Entry 2VDL (X-ray diffraction, 2.75 A resolution); this record covers chains A and H of the 4 polymer chains in the assembly.

# Chain A
Name: Integrin alpha-iib
Organism: Homo sapiens
Notes: fragment: headpiece, residues 32-483
Reference sequence: P08514 (ITA2B_HUMAN); residues 1-452 here correspond to UniProt positions 32-483 (UniProt number = residue number + 31)
Chain sequence (452 residues; row label = number of the first residue in the row):
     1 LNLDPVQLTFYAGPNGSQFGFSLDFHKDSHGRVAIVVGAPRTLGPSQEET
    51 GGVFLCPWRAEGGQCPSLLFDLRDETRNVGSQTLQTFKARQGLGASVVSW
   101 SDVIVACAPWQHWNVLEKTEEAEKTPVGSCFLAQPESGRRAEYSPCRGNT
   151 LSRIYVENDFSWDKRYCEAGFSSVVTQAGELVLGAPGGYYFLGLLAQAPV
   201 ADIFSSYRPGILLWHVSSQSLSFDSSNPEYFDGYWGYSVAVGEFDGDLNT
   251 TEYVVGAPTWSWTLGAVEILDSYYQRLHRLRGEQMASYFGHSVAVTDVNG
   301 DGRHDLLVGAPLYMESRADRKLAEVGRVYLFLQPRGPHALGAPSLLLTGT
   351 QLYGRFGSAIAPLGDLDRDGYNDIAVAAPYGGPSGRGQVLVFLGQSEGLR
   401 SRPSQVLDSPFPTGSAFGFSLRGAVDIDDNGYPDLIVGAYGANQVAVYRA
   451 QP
Construct notes: conflict Gly282 (Ala313 in P08514)
Curated features (UniProtKB/Swiss-Prot):
  - binding site (Ca(2+)): Glu243, Asp245, Asp247, Thr250, Glu252, Asp297, Asn299, Asp301, Arg303, Asp305, Asp365, Asp367, Asp369, Tyr371, Asp373, Asp426, Asp428, Asn430, Tyr432, Asp434
  - glycosylation (N-linked (GlcNAc...) asparagine): Asn15, Asn249
Cystine bridges: Cys56-Cys65, Cys107-Cys130, Cys146-Cys167
Covalent attachments: N-acetylglucosamine (NAG) linked to Asn15, Asn249
Bound ions: Ca2+ site 1: Glu243, Asp245, Asp247, Thr250, Glu252; Ca2+ site 2: Asp297, Asn299, Asp301, Arg303, Asp305; Ca2+ site 3: Asp365, Asp367, Asp369, Tyr371, Asp373; Ca2+ site 4: Asp426, Asp428, Asn430, Tyr432, Asp434

# Chain H
Name: Monoclonal antibody 10E5 heavy chain
Organism: Mus musculus
Notes: antibody fragment or engineered binder
Chain sequence (221 residues; numbered 1 to 221; the number before each row is that of its first residue):
     1 EVQLQQSGAELVKPGASVKLSCTASGFNIKDTYVHWVKQRPEQGLEWIGR
    51 IDPANGYTKYDPKFQGKATITADTSSNTAYLQLSSLTSEDTAVYYCVRPL
   101 YDYYAMDYWGQGTSVTVSSAKTTAPSVYPLAPVCGDTTGSSVTLGCLVKG
   151 YFPEPVTLTWNSGSLSSGVHTFPAVLQSDLYTLSSSVTVTSSTWPSQSIT
   201 CNVAHPASSTKVDKKIEPRGP
Unresolved in the structure: 135-136
Cystine bridges: Cys22-Cys96, Cys146-Cys201

# Interface between chain A and chain H
Contacting residue pairs (21; chain A residue first):
  Arg77(A) with Asp102(H), salt bridge; Tyr104(H)
  Val79(A) with Tyr104(H), hydrophobic
  Gln82(A) with Tyr104(H), hydrogen bond
  Leu84(A) with Tyr104(H)
  Glu117(A) with Lys59(H), salt bridge
  Asn149(A) with Tyr33(H), hydrogen bond; Tyr104(H), hydrogen bond
  Ile154(A) with Tyr57(H)
  Asn158(A) with Tyr57(H), hydrogen bond
  Ser205(A) with Tyr101(H), hydrogen bond (backbone-side chain)
  Ser206(A) with Tyr101(H)
  Ile211(A) with Asp102(H)
  Leu213(A) with Tyr103(H), hydrogen bond (backbone-backbone); Tyr104(H)
  Trp214(A) with Tyr101(H); Tyr103(H)
  His215(A) with Asp31(H), hydrogen bond (side chain-backbone); Thr32(H); Tyr101(H), hydrogen bond (backbone-backbone); Tyr103(H)
Also at the interface, not in a pair above, chain A (16 interface residues in all): Gly80, Arg147
Also at the interface, not in a pair above, chain H (11 interface residues in all): Pro99, Leu100

# In short
Chain A and chain H form an interface of 16 and 11 residues respectively, with 8 hydrogen bonds and 2 salt
bridges. Polar contacts include Arg77(A)-Asp102(H), Glu117(A)-Lys59(H) and Gln82(A)-Tyr104(H).
N-acetylglucosamine is covalently linked to Asn15(A) and Asn249(A).
Chain A is Integrin alpha-iib (Homo sapiens) and chain H is Monoclonal antibody 10E5 heavy chain (Mus
musculus); the structure, Re-refinement of Integrin AlphaIIbBeta3 Headpiece, was determined by X-ray
diffraction, deposited together with 2VC2, 2VDK, 2VDM, 2VDN, 2VDO, 2VDP, 2VDQ and 2VDR.
